Entry 2AUR (X-ray diffraction, 2.30 A resolution); this record covers chains A and B.

# Chain A (and B)
Name: Globin I
From: Scapharca inaequivalvis
Notes: chain B of this document is another copy of the same molecule, construct and numbering; everything in this record applies to it too
Reference sequence: P02213 (GLB1_SCAIN); residue numbers follow UniProt; this construct covers 1-146
Chain sequence (146 residues; each row starts with the number of its first residue):
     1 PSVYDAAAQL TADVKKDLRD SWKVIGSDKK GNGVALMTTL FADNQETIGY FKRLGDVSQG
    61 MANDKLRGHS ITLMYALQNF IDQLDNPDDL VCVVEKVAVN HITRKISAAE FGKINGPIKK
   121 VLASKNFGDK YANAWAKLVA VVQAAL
Disordered / not traced: 1
Differences from the reference sequence: engineered mutation Val-97 (Phe in P02213)
Curated features (UniProtKB/Swiss-Prot):
  - binding site (heme b): His-101
Ion coordination: heme Fe near His-101 (its only coordinating residue here)
Residues lining bound ligands: heme (HEM): Thr-47, Tyr-50, Phe-51, Arg-53, Leu-54, His-69, Thr-72, Leu-73, Ala-76, Leu-77, Phe-80, Val-97, Asn-100, His-101, Arg-104, Ile-106, Glu-110, Phe-111, Ile-114

# How chain A and chain B interact
Contacting residue pairs (32):
  Lys-30(A) / Asp-89(B)  salt bridge
  Arg-53(A) / Val-99(B)
  Asp-64(A) / Cys-92(B)
  Arg-67(A) / Asp-88(B)  hydrogen bond (side chain-backbone)
  Arg-67(A) / Asp-89(B)  salt bridge
  Arg-67(A) / Cys-92(B)
  Gly-68(A) / Cys-92(B)
  His-69(A) / Lys-96(B)  hydrogen bond
  Ile-71(A) / Asn-79(B)
  Ile-71(A) / Gln-83(B)
  Thr-72(A) / Asn-79(B)
  Thr-72(A) / Lys-96(B)
  Tyr-75(A) / Gln-78(B)
  Tyr-75(A) / Asn-79(B)
  Tyr-75(A) / Asp-82(B)  hydrogen bond
  Tyr-75(A) / Gln-83(B)  hydrogen bond
  Gln-78(A) / Tyr-75(B)
  Asn-79(A) / Ile-71(B)
  Asn-79(A) / Thr-72(B)
  Asn-79(A) / Tyr-75(B)
  Asp-82(A) / Tyr-75(B)  hydrogen bond
  Gln-83(A) / Ile-71(B)
  Gln-83(A) / Tyr-75(B)  hydrogen bond
  Asp-88(A) / Arg-67(B)
  Asp-89(A) / Lys-30(B)  salt bridge
  Asp-89(A) / Arg-67(B)  salt bridge
  Cys-92(A) / Asp-64(B)
  Cys-92(A) / Gly-68(B)
  Lys-96(A) / Gly-68(B)
  Lys-96(A) / His-69(B)  hydrogen bond
  Lys-96(A) / Thr-72(B)
  Val-99(A) / Arg-53(B)
Other interface residues (no listed pair), chain A (22 interface residues in all): Asn-86, Val-93, Asn-100, Arg-104
Other interface residues (no listed pair), chain B (22 interface residues in all): Asn-86, Val-93, Asn-100, Arg-104

# Summary
The chain A/chain B interface involves 22 residues from each chain; the contacts include 7 hydrogen bonds and
4 salt bridges. Polar contacts include Lys-30(A)/Asp-89(B), Arg-67(A)/Asp-89(B) and Arg-67(A)/Asp-88(B). Chain
A binds heme. UniProt lists heme b-binding residue His-101(A) on chain A.
Both chains are Globin I (Scapharca inaequivalvis). Entry 2AUR (F97V (no ligand bound)) was determined by
X-ray diffraction (same publication as 2AUO, 2AUP, 2AUQ, 2AV0 and 2AV3).
